Entry 6L58 (X-ray diffraction, 3.90 A resolution); this record covers chains A and D of the 4 polymer chains in the assembly.

Chain A (and D):
Name: Ferritin
Source organism: Tegillarca granosa
Notes: EC 1.16.3.1; chain D of this document is another copy of the same molecule, construct and numbering; everything in this record applies to it too
UniProt: D3JCC5 (D3JCC5_TEGGR); residue numbers follow UniProt; this construct covers 1-172
Amino-acid sequence (172 residues; each row starts with the number of its first residue):
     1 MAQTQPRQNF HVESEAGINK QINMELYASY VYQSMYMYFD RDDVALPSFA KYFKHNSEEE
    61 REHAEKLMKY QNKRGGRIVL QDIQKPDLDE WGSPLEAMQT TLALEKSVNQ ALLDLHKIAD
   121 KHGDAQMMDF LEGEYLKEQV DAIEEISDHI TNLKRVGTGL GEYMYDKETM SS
Not modelled in the structure: 1-2, 171-172
Reported in the primary citation:
  - Cu ion coordination: Asp129, Glu132
  - catalytic residues: Glu25, Tyr32, Glu60, His63, Glu105, Gln139 (by similarity / conservation)
  - mutagenesis - D129A/E132A: decreased catalytic activity on iron oxidation
  - mutagenesis - E168A: unchanged catalytic activity on iron oxidation
  - mutagenesis - D129A/E132A, E168A: decreased binding to copper

Chain A / chain D interface:
Residue-residue contacts - 21 pairs, chain A then chain D:
  Ser147(A) - Asp42(D)
  Asp148(A) - Asp42(D)
  Asp148(A) - Ala45(D)
  Thr151(A) - Asp42(D)  hydrogen bond (side chain-backbone)
  Thr151(A) - Asp43(D)
  Thr151(A) - Val44(D)
  Asn152(A) - Val44(D)
  Asn152(A) - Ala45(D)  hydrogen bond (side chain-backbone)
  Arg155(A) - Val44(D)  hydrogen bond (side chain-backbone)
  Arg155(A) - Leu46(D)
  Arg155(A) - Gly159(D)
  Arg155(A) - Leu160(D)
  Arg155(A) - Glu162(D)  salt bridge
  Val156(A) - Tyr163(D)  hydrophobic
  Leu160(A) - Leu160(D)  hydrophobic
  Met164(A) - Met164(D)  hydrophobic
  Tyr165(A) - Tyr163(D)
  Glu168(A) - Tyr163(D)
  Glu168(A) - Met164(D)
  Glu168(A) - Glu168(D)
  Thr169(A) - Tyr163(D)  hydrogen bond
Other interface residues (no listed pair), chain A (12 interface residues in all): Gly161
Other interface residues (no listed pair), chain D (12 interface residues in all): Lys167

Summary:
Chain A and chain D each contribute 12 residues to their interface, with 4 hydrogen bonds and 1 salt bridge.
Polar pairs include Arg155(A)-Glu162(D), Thr151(A)-Asp42(D) and Asn152(A)-Ala45(D). From the paper: catalytic
residues Glu25(A), Tyr32(A) and Glu60(A) among others; D129A/E132A and E168A of chain A reduce binding to
copper.
Chain A and chain D are both Ferritin (Tegillarca granosa); the structure, Cu(II) loaded Tegillarca granosa
M-ferritin soaked with Fe(II), was determined by X-ray diffraction, deposited together with 6L56, 6KZY and
6L55.
